3JAB - chains C and D of the 12 polymer chains in the assembly; structure by electron microscopy, 11.00 A resolution (very low resolution: no residue pairs are listed; an interface is given only as per-side residue counts).

== Chain C ==
Protein: phosphodiesterase 5/6 chimera catalytic domain
Organism: Bos taurus
Amino-acid sequence (330 residues; each row starts with the number of its first residue):
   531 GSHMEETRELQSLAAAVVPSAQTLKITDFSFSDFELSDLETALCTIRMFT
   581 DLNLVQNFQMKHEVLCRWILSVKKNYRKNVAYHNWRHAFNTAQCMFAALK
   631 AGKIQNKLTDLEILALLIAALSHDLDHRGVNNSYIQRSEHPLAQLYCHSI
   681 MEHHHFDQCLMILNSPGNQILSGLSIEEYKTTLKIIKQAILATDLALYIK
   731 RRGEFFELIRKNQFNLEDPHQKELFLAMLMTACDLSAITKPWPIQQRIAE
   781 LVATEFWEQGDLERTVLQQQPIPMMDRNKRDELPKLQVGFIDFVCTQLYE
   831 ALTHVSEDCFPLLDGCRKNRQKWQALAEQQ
Unresolved in the structure: 531, 860
Ligand contacts:
  - 3-isobutyl-1-methylxanthine (IBM), molecule 1: Tyr612, His613, Asp764, Leu765, Ala767, Ile768, Val782, Phe786, Met804, Gln817, Phe820
  - 3-isobutyl-1-methylxanthine (IBM), molecule 2: Leu693, Asn694, Gln699, Leu701, Ser702, Gly703, Leu704, Ile706, Tyr709

== Chain D ==
Protein: phosphodiesterase 6 gamma subunit inhibitory peptide
Organism: Bos taurus
UniProtKB: P04972 (CNRG_BOVIN); residue numbers follow UniProt; this construct covers 70-87
Amino-acid sequence (18 residues; numbered 70 to 87; the number before each row is that of its first residue):
    70 WEAFNHLELHELAQYGII
Unresolved in the structure: 70

== Chain C / chain D interface ==
At this resolution (11 A) residue pairs are not listed: 15 residues of chain C and 10 of chain D lie at the interface.

== Overview ==
15 residues of chain C and 10 residues of chain D are in contact. Chain C binds 3-isobutyl-1-methylxanthine.
Chain C is phosphodiesterase 5/6 chimera catalytic domain and chain D is phosphodiesterase 6 gamma subunit
inhibitory peptide, both from Bos taurus; the structure, Domain organization and conformational plasticity of
the G protein effector, PDE6, was determined by electron microscopy (same publication as 3JBQ).
